8R22 - chains A and B of the 4 polymer chains in the assembly; structure by electron microscopy, 3.90 A resolution.

[Chain A]
Molecule: BRCA1-associated ATM activator 1
Organism: Homo sapiens
Reference sequence: Q6PJG6 (BRAT1_HUMAN); residue numbers follow UniProt; this construct covers 1-821
Chain sequence (827 residues; numbered -5 to 821; the number before each row is that of its first residue; numbers below 1 keep their minus sign (Gly-5 is residue -5)):
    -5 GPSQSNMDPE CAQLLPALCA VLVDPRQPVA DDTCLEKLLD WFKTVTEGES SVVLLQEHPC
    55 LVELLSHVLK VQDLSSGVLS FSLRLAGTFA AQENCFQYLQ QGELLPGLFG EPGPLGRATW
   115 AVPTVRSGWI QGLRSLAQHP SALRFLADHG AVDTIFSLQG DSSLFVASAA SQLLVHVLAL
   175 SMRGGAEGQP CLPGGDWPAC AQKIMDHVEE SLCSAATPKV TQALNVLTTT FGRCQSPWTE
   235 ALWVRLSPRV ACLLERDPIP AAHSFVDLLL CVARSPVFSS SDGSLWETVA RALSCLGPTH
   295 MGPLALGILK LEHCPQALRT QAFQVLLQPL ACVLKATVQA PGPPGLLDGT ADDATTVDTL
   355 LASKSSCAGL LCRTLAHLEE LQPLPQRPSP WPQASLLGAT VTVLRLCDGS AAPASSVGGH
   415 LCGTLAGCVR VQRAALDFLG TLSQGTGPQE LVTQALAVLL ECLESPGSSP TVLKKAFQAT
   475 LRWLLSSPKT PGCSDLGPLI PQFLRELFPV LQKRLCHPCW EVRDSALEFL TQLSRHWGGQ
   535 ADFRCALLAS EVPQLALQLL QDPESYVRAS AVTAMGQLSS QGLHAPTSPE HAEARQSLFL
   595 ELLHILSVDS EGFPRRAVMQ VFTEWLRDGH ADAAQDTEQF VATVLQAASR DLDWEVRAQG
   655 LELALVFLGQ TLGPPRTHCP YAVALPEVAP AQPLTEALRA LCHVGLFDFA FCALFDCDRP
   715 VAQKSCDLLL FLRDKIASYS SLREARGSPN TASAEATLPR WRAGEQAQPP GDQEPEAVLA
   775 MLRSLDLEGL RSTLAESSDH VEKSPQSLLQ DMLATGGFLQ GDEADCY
Unresolved in the structure: -5 to 0, 178-190, 275-276, 334-346, 483-488, 580-587, 625-629, 667-686, 735-766, 810-821
Differences from the reference sequence: expression tag (-5 to 0)
Curated features (UniProtKB/Swiss-Prot):
  - motif: Asp819 to Tyr821 (BRAT1-like motif)
  - binding site (Zn(2+)): Cys820
  - modified residue: Ser742 (Phosphoserine)
  - natural variant: Leu59 (L59P: In RMFSL; uncertain significance), Leu140 (L140P: In NEDCAS and RMFSL; uncertain significance), Glu522 (E522K: In RMFSL), Arg609 (R609W: In NEDCAS), Ala642 (A642E: In NEDCAS; uncertain significance)
  - mutagenesis: Phe159 (F159E: Decreased interaction with INTS11), Tyr560 (Y560R: Decreased interaction with INTS11)

[Chain B]
Molecule: Integrator complex subunit 9
Organism: Homo sapiens
Reference sequence: Q9NV88 (INT9_HUMAN); residue numbers follow UniProt; this construct covers 1-658
Chain sequence (658 residues; numbered 1 to 658; the number before each row is that of its first residue):
     1 MKLYCLSGHP TLPCNVLKFK STTIMLDCGL DMTSTLNFLP LPLVQSPRLS NLPGWSLKDG
    61 NAFLDKELKE CSGHVFVDSV PEFCLPETEL IDLSTVDVIL ISNYHCMMAL PYITEHTGFT
   121 GTVYATEPTV QIGRLLMEEL VNFIERVPKA QSASLWKNKD IQRLLPSPLK DAVEVSTWRR
   181 CYTMQEVNSA LSKIQLVGYS QKIELFGAVQ VTPLSSGYAL GSSNWIIQSH YEKVSYVSGS
   241 SLLTTHPQPM DQASLKNSDV LVLTGLTQIP TANPDGMVGE FCSNLALTVR NGGNVLVPCY
   301 PSGVIYDLLE CLYQYIDSAG LSSVPLYFIS PVANSSLEFS QIFAEWLCHN KQSKVYLPEP
   361 PFPHAELIQT NKLKHYPSIH GDFSNDFRQP CVVFTGHPSL RFGDVVHFME LWGKSSLNTV
   421 IFTEPDFSYL EALAPYQPLA MKCIYCPIDT RLNFIQVSKL LKEVQPLHVV CPEQYTQPPP
   481 AQSHRMDLMI DCQPPAMSYR RAEVLALPFK RRYEKIEIMP ELADSLVPME IKPGISLATV
   541 SAVLHTKDNK HLLQPPPRPA QPTSGKKRKR VSDDVPDCKV LKPLLSGSIP VEQFVQTLEK
   601 HGFSDIKVED TAKGHIVLLQ EAETLIQIEE DSTHIICDND EMLRVRLRDL VLKFLQKF
Unresolved in the structure: 43-68, 149-154, 343-370, 512-658
Curated features (UniProtKB/Swiss-Prot):
  - motif: Lys566 to Arg570 (Nuclear localization signal)
  - binding site (1D-myo-inositol hexakisphosphate): Lys2, Phe19, Lys510, Arg511
  - cross-link: Lys58 (Glycyl lysine isopeptide (Lys-Gly) (interchain with G-Cter in SUMO2))
  - mutagenesis: Glu280 to Arg290 (Abolished interaction with BRAT1), Ser283 (S283M: Abolished interaction with BRAT1; S283R: Decreased interaction with INTS11 and BRAT1), Lys566 to Arg570 (Decreased localization in the nucleus), Thr633 to Ile635 (Abolished interaction with INTS11), Arg644 to Arg648 (Abolished interaction with INTS11), Arg644 (R644E: Abolished interaction with INTS11)

[Interface between chain A and chain B]
Pairs across the interface - 19 pairs, chain A then chain B:
  Pro407(A) with His484(B)
  Cys416(A) with Arg485(B)
  Ala420(A) with Arg485(B)
  Pro460(A) with Met277(B), hydrophobic; Glu280(B)
  Gln506(A) with Leu287(B)
  Lys507(A) with Glu280(B), salt bridge; Asn284(B); Leu287(B)
  Cys510(A) with Tyr315(B), hydrogen bond (backbone-side chain)
  His511(A) with Ser283(B)
  Pro512(A) with Gly279(B); Ser283(B); Tyr315(B), hydrophobic
  Glu545(A) with Asn291(B), hydrogen bond
  Leu549(A) with Arg290(B)
  Gln552(A) with Arg290(B)
  Pro557(A) with Ser318(B); Gly320(B)
Interface residues without a listed pair, chain A (18 interface residues in all): Gly413, Gly417, Gly461, Arg517, Asp556
Interface residues without a listed pair, chain B (16 interface residues in all): Gly276, Ala286, Ala319

[Summary]
Chain A and chain B form an interface of 18 and 16 residues respectively, with 2 hydrogen bonds and 1 salt
bridge. Polar pairs include Lys507(A)-Glu280(B), Cys510(A)-Tyr315(B) and Glu545(A)-Asn291(B).
Here chain A is BRCA1-associated ATM activator 1 and chain B is Integrator complex subunit 9, both from Homo
sapiens. Entry 8R22 (INTS9-INTS11-BRAT1-WDR73 complex) was determined by electron microscopy together with
8R23 and 8R2D from the same study.
